9B6C - chains A and B; structure by electron microscopy, 3.35 A resolution.

Chain A (and B):
Name: Asparagine synthetase [glutamine-hydrolyzing]
Source organism: Homo sapiens
Notes: EC 6.3.5.4; chain B of this document is another copy of the same molecule, construct and numbering; everything in this record applies to it too
UniProtKB: P08243 (ASNS_HUMAN); residues 1-560 here correspond to UniProt positions 2-561 (UniProt number = residue number + 1)
Amino-acid sequence (579 residues; numbered 1 to 579; the number before each row is that of its first residue):
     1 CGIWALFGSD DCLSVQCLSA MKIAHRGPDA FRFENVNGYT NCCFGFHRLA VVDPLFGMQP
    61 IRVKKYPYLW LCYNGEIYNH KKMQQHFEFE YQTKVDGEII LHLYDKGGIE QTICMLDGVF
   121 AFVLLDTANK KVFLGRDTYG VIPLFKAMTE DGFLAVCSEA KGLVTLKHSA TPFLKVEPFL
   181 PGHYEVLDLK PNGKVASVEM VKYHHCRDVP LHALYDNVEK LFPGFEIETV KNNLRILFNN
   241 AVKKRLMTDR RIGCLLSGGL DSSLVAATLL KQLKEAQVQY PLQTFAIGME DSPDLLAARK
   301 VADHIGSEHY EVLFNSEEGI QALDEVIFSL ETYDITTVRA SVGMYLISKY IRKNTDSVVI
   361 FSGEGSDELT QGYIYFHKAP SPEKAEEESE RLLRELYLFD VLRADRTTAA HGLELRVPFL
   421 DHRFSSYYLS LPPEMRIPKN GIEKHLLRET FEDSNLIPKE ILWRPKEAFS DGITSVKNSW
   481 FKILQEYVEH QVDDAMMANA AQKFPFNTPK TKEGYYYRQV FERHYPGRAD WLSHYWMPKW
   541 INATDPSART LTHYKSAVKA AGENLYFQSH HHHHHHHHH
Unresolved in the structure: 51-53, 56, 212-219, 465-475, 540-579 (chain B: 51-53, 56, 82, 214-221, 467-477, 540-579)
Sequence notes: engineered mutation Ile-142 (Arg143 in P08243); expression tag (561-579)
Curated features (UniProtKB/Swiss-Prot):
  - active site: Cys-1 (For GATase activity)
  - binding site (L-glutamine): Arg-48 to Val-52, Asn-74 to Glu-76, Asp-96
  - binding site (ATP): Leu-255, Ile-287, Ser-362, Gly-363
  - site: Glu-364 (Important for beta-aspartyl-AMP intermediate formation)
  - modified residue: Lys-384 (N6-acetyllysine), Thr-544 (Phosphothreonine), Ser-556 (Phosphoserine)

How chain A and chain B interact:
Pairs across the interface (31):
  Ser-14(A) / Leu-18(B)
  Ser-14(A) / Met-21(B)
  Val-15(A) / Leu-18(B)  hydrophobic
  Cys-17(A) / Ser-14(B)
  Leu-18(A) / Ser-14(B)
  Met-21(A) / Ser-14(B)
  Asp-29(A) / Asn-37(B)
  Phe-31(A) / Phe-33(B)  hydrophobic
  Phe-31(A) / Glu-34(B)
  Phe-31(A) / Asn-35(B)  hydrogen bond (backbone-backbone)
  Arg-32(A) / Arg-32(B)
  Arg-32(A) / Phe-33(B)
  Arg-32(A) / Glu-34(B)  salt bridge
  Phe-33(A) / Phe-31(B)  hydrophobic
  Phe-33(A) / Arg-32(B)
  Phe-33(A) / Phe-33(B)  hydrogen bond (backbone-backbone)
  Glu-34(A) / Phe-31(B)
  Glu-34(A) / Arg-32(B)  salt bridge
  Glu-34(A) / Met-58(B)
  Asn-35(A) / Phe-31(B)  hydrogen bond (backbone-backbone)
  Asn-37(A) / Ala-30(B)
  Asn-37(A) / Arg-48(B)  hydrogen bond
  Asn-37(A) / Pro-54(B)  hydrogen bond (side chain-backbone)
  Thr-40(A) / Pro-28(B)
  Thr-40(A) / Asp-29(B)
  Leu-55(A) / Arg-62(B)
  Leu-55(A) / Val-63(B)
  Leu-55(A) / Lys-64(B)
  Arg-62(A) / Leu-55(B)
  Val-63(A) / Leu-55(B)
  Lys-64(A) / Leu-55(B)
Also at the interface, not in a pair above, chain A (22 interface residues in all): Cys-12, Pro-28, Val-36, Arg-48, Pro-67
Also at the interface, not in a pair above, chain B (25 interface residues in all): Leu-13, Val-15, Cys-17, Gly-38, Thr-40, Pro-67

Summary:
22 residues of chain A face 25 of chain B across their interface, with 5 hydrogen bonds and 2 salt bridges.
Polar contacts include Arg-32(A)/Glu-34(B), Asn-37(A)/Arg-48(B) and Asn-37(A)/Pro-54(B). From UniProt:
active-site residue Cys-1(A), 9 L-glutamine-binding residues and 4 ATP-binding residues on chain A.
Chain A and chain B are both Asparagine synthetase [glutamine-hydrolyzing] (Homo sapiens); the structure,
Human asparagine synthetase Arg-142 to Ile-142 (R142I) variant, was determined by electron microscopy,
deposited together with 8SUE.
